PDB entry 3JB4 | electron microscopy, 3.80 A resolution | chains A and C of the 3 polymer chains in the assembly

Chain A:
Protein: VP1
From: Ljungan virus 87-012
Reference sequence: Q8JV21 (Q8JV21_9PICO); residues 1-297 here correspond to UniProt positions 504-800 (UniProt number = residue number + 503)
Sequence (297 residues; numbered 1 to 297; the number before each row is that of its first residue):
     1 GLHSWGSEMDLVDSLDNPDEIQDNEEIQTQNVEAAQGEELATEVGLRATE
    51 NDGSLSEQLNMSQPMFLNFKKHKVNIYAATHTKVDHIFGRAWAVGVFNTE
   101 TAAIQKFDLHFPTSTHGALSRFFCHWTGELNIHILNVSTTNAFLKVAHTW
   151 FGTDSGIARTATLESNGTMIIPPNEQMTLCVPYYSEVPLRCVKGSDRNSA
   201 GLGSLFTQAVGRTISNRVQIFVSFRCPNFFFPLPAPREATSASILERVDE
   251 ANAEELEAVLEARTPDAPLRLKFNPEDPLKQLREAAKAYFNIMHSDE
Unresolved in the structure: 1-30, 243-297
Sequence notes: conflict L40 (Ala543 in Q8JV21), T80 (Ser583 in Q8JV21), H125 (Phe628 in Q8JV21), A242 (Arg745 in Q8JV21)
Disulfides: C124-C191
Curated features (UniProtKB/Swiss-Prot):
  - motif: R247 to D249 (Cell attachment site)
  - site: E297 (Cleavage)

Chain C:
Protein: VP3
From: Ljungan virus 87-012
Reference sequence: Q8JV21 (Q8JV21_9PICO); residues 1-244 here correspond to UniProt positions 260-503 (UniProt number = residue number + 259)
Sequence (244 residues; numbered 1 to 244; the number before each row is that of its first residue):
     1 GKRTVRKTKTSKFKWVRNKIDIAEGPGAMNIANVLSTTGGQTIALVGERA
    51 FYDPRTAGAAVRCKDLMEIARMPSVFLGESTEPDGRRGYFTWSHTISPVN
   101 WVFDDHIYLENMPNLRLFSSCYNYWRGSFVIKLTVYASTFNKGRLRMAFF
   151 PNREGAYTQDDAQNAIFVVCDIGLNNTFEMTIPYTWGNWMRPTRGNSLGH
   201 LRIDVLNRLTYNSSSPNAVNCILQIKMGDDAMFMVPTTSNLVMQ
Unresolved in the structure: 1-3
Sequence notes: conflict D161 (Glu420 in Q8JV21), M243 (Trp502 in Q8JV21)
Curated features (UniProtKB/Swiss-Prot):
  - site: Q244 (Cleavage)

Interface between chain A and chain C:
Residue-residue contacts (111; chain A residue first):
  G45(A) with F178(C); E179(C), hydrogen bond (backbone-backbone)
  L46(A) with N175(C)
  R47(A) with T177(C), hydrogen bond (backbone-backbone); E179(C), salt bridge
  A48(A) with N175(C)
  T49(A) with T177(C)
  E50(A) with L174(C)
  L55(A) with M72(C), hydrophobic
  Q58(A) with K226(C)
  L59(A) with R71(C)
  Q63(A) with S128(C), hydrogen bond; T181(C); G228(C); D229(C), hydrogen bond (side chain-backbone)
  P64(A) with E179(C); M180(C); T181(C), hydrogen bond (backbone-side chain)
  F66(A) with I166(C), hydrophobic; V168(C), hydrophobic
  F69(A) with T181(C); P183(C)
  K71(A) with D229(C), salt bridge
  H72(A) with D230(C)
  K73(A) with D230(C); M232(C)
  V74(A) with R126(C); M232(C)
  I76(A) with W189(C), hydrophobic; M190(C), hydrophobic; M234(C), hydrophobic
  Y77(A) with W189(C)
  H81(A) with Y122(C), hydrogen bond (backbone-side chain); F233(C); M234(C); V235(C)
  T82(A) with L66(C); M67(C); Y122(C)
  K83(A) with K64(C); D65(C), salt bridge
  V84(A) with C63(C); K64(C), hydrogen bond (backbone-backbone); D65(C); L66(C)
  D85(A) with R62(C), salt bridge
  I87(A) with L66(C), hydrophobic; Y122(C); P236(C), hydrophobic
  G89(A) with T37(C)
  R90(A) with A32(C)
  A91(A) with I31(C), hydrophobic
  S114(A) with S239(C); L241(C)
  T115(A) with T238(C)
  H116(A) with C121(C)
  L119(A) with L66(C), hydrophobic; F118(C), hydrophobic; C121(C), hydrophobic; Y122(C), hydrophobic
  F122(A) with I69(C), hydrophobic; N114(C); L117(C), hydrophobic; F118(C), hydrophobic
  F123(A) with I69(C), hydrophobic
  T127(A) with Y52(C)
  E129(A) with R49(C), salt bridge; Y52(C), hydrogen bond
  N131(A) with T37(C), hydrogen bond (side chain-backbone)
  H133(A) with M29(C)
  G167(A) with I43(C)
  M169(A) with Q41(C); I43(C), hydrophobic
  Q176(A) with G27(C), hydrogen bond (side chain-backbone); M29(C)
  M177(A) with M29(C)
  T178(A) with M29(C); G40(C); Q41(C)
  L179(A) with Q41(C); I43(C), hydrophobic
  C180(A) with Q41(C), hydrogen bond (backbone-backbone); T42(C); I43(C), hydrogen bond (backbone-backbone)
  V181(A) with I43(C), hydrophobic
  P182(A) with I43(C); A44(C), hydrophobic
  Y184(A) with A44(C); L45(C)
  L189(A) with A57(C), hydrophobic
  F221(A) with I31(C), hydrophobic
  S223(A) with T37(C)
  R225(A) with T38(C), hydrogen bond (side chain-backbone); R49(C)
  P227(A) with R62(C), hydrogen bond (backbone-side chain)
  N228(A) with Y52(C); R62(C), hydrogen bond
  F229(A) with C63(C)
  F230(A) with P54(C), hydrophobic; A57(C), hydrophobic; R62(C)
  A235(A) with P113(C); N114(C)
  P236(A) with L117(C); Q244(C)
  R237(A) with M243(C)
  E238(A) with L241(C); V242(C); Q244(C), hydrogen bond
  A239(A) with V242(C); M243(C), hydrophobic
Also at the interface, not in a pair above, chain A (70 interface residues in all): V44, M65, F88, T113, A118, G128, H148, Y183, C226
Also at the interface, not in a pair above, chain C (74 interface residues in all): A28, V34, G39, A50, D53, T56, A59, E68, R116, V130, F167, C170, N176, T237

Summary:
70 residues of chain A face 74 of chain C across their interface; the contacts include 16 hydrogen bonds and 5
salt bridges. Polar contacts include R47(A)-E179(C), K71(A)-D229(C) and K83(A)-D65(C).
Here chain A is VP1 and chain C is VP3, both from Ljungan virus 87-012. Entry 3JB4 (Structure of Ljungan
virus: insight into picornavirus packaging) was determined by electron microscopy.
